3DTU - chains A and B; structure by X-ray diffraction, 2.15 A resolution.

# Chain A
Molecule: Cytochrome c oxidase subunit 1
Source organism: Rhodobacter sphaeroides
Notes: EC 1.9.3.1
UniProtKB: P33517 (COX1_RHOSH); residues 1-566 here = UniProt positions 1-566
Sequence (566 residues; row label = number of the first residue in the row):
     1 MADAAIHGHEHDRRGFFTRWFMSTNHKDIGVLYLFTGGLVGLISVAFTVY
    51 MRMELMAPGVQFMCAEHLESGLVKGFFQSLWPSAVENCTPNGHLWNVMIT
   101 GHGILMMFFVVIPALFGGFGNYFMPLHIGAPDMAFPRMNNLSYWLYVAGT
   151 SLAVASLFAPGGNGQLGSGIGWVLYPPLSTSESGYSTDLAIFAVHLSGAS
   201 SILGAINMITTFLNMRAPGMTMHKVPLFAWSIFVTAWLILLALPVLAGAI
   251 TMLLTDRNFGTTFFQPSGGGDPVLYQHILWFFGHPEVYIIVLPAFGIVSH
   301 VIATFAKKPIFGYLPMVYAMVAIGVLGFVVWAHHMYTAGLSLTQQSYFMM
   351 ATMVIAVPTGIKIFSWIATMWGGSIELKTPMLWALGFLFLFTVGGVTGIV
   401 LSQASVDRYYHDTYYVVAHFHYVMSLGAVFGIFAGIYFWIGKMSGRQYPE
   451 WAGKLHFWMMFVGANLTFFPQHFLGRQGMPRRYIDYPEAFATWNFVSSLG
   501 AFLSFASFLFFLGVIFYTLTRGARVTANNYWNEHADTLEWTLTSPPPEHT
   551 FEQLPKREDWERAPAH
Not modelled in the structure: 1-12, 552-566
Curated features (UniProtKB/Swiss-Prot):
  - binding site (Fe(II)-heme a): H102, H421
  - binding site (Cu cation): H284, Y288, H333, H334
  - binding site (heme a3): H419
  - cross-link: H284 to Y288 (1'-histidyl-3'-tyrosine (His-Tyr))
Cystine bridges: C64-C88
Covalently attached groups: covalent link H284-Y288
Ion coordination: Ca2+: E54, A57, G59, Q61; heme a Fe site 1: H102, H421; Cu ion: H284, H333, H334 (together with hydroxide ion); Mg2+: H411, D412 (shared with E254(B) of chain B); heme a Fe site 2 near H419 (its only coordinating residue here)
Small-molecule neighbours:
  - heme a (HEA), molecule 1: L34, G37, G38, G41, V45, T48, M51, R52, L55, W95, I99, H102, G103, M106, M107, V110, V111, A114, G171, W172, Y414, V417, F420, H421, M424, S425, V429, I432, F433, I436, M460, T467, F468, Q471, R481, R482, Y483, A501, S504, F508, F511
  - heme a (HEA), molecule 2: M107, W172, W280, H284, V287, Y288, I290, V291, H333, H334, T352, I355, A356, T359, G360, I363, F364, F391, T392, G395, V396, G398, I399, L401, S402, D407, H411, D412, V416, H419, F420, V423, M424, R481, R482
  - hydroxide ion (OH): G283, H284, V287, H333, H334

# Chain B
Molecule: Cytochrome c oxidase subunit 2
Source organism: Rhodobacter sphaeroides
Notes: EC 1.9.3.1
UniProtKB: Q03736 (COX2_RHOSH); residues 26-281 here = UniProt positions 26-281
Sequence (262 residues; numbered 26 to 287; the number before each row is that of its first residue):
    26 QQQSLEIIGRPQPGGTGFQPSASPVATQIHWLDGFILVIIAAITIFVTLL
    76 ILYAVWRFHEKRNKVPARFTHNSPLEIAWTIVPIVILVAIGAFSLPVLFN
   126 QQEIPEADVTVKVTGYQWYWGYEYPDEEISFESYMIGSPATGGDNRMSPE
   176 VEQQLIEAGYSRDEFLLATDTAMVVPVNKTVVVQVTGADVIHSWTVPAFG
   226 VKQDAVPGRLAQLWFRAEREGIFFGQCSELCGISHAYMPITVKVVSEEAY
   276 AAWLEQHHHHHH
Not modelled in the structure: 26-28
Construct notes: expression tag (282-287)
Curated features (UniProtKB/Swiss-Prot):
  - binding site (Cu cation): H217, C252, C256, H260
Ion coordination: Cd2+ site 1 near E101 (its only coordinating residue here); Cu ion site 1 near H217 (its only coordinating residue here); Mg2+: E254 (shared with H411(A), D412(A) of chain A); Cu ion site 2 near H260 (its only coordinating residue here); Cd2+ site 2: E280, H283, H285; Cd2+ site 3 near H286 (its only coordinating residue here)
Small-molecule neighbours:
  - heme a (HEA): I68, V72, P108, I111, L112
  - heptane-1,2,3-triol (HTO): A276, L279, E280, H283

# Interface between chain A and chain B
Pairs across the interface (172; chain A residue first):
  V60(A) - Y262(B)
  V85(A) - R171(B)  hydrogen bond (backbone-side chain)
  V85(A) - M172(B)
  E86(A) - R171(B)  hydrogen bond (backbone-side chain)
  N87(A) - R171(B)
  C88(A) - R171(B)  hydrogen bond (backbone-side chain)
  T89(A) - R171(B)  hydrogen bond
  P90(A) - D169(B)
  P90(A) - N170(B)
  P90(A) - Y262(B)
  G92(A) - I258(B)
  H93(A) - I258(B)
  N96(A) - L255(B)
  N96(A) - G257(B)  hydrogen bond (side chain-backbone)
  N96(A) - I258(B)
  N163(A) - I258(B)
  Q165(A) - I258(B)
  G169(A) - L255(B)
  I170(A) - L255(B)
  G171(A) - L255(B)
  Y175(A) - E254(B)
  P176(A) - I216(B)
  P177(A) - D214(B)
  P177(A) - V215(B)
  L178(A) - V215(B)
  L178(A) - L255(B)
  L178(A) - C256(B)
  L178(A) - G257(B)
  P266(A) - P232(B)
  P266(A) - G233(B)
  D271(A) - R234(B)  salt bridge
  P272(A) - V231(B)  hydrophobic
  P272(A) - P232(B)
  V273(A) - V231(B)  hydrophobic
  V273(A) - R234(B)
  Q276(A) - I216(B)
  K307(A) - E85(B)  salt bridge
  K307(A) - P91(B)
  K308(A) - A92(B)
  K308(A) - F94(B)
  P309(A) - T95(B)
  I310(A) - T95(B)
  F311(A) - F94(B)  hydrophobic
  F311(A) - T95(B)
  F311(A) - H96(B)
  F311(A) - N97(B)
  F311(A) - E101(B)
  F311(A) - W104(B)  hydrophobic
  G312(A) - T95(B)  hydrogen bond (backbone-backbone)
  T337(A) - Q228(B)  hydrogen bond (backbone-side chain)
  T337(A) - D229(B)  hydrogen bond
  A338(A) - D229(B)
  G339(A) - Q228(B)
  G339(A) - R234(B)
  L342(A) - L123(B)  hydrophobic
  L342(A) - F124(B)  hydrophobic
  Q345(A) - L123(B)
  Q345(A) - Q127(B)  hydrogen bond
  S346(A) - L120(B)
  S346(A) - L123(B)
  S346(A) - F124(B)
  M349(A) - S119(B)
  M349(A) - L120(B)  hydrophobic
  M353(A) - L112(B)
  M353(A) - I115(B)  hydrophobic
  M353(A) - G116(B)
  V357(A) - T105(B)
  V357(A) - I109(B)  hydrophobic
  V357(A) - L112(B)  hydrophobic
  I361(A) - T105(B)
  F364(A) - W104(B)  hydrophobic
  S365(A) - W104(B)
  A368(A) - F94(B)
  A368(A) - W104(B)  hydrophobic
  M370(A) - A79(B)  hydrophobic
  W371(A) - Y78(B)  hydrophobic
  W371(A) - F83(B)
  W371(A) - F94(B)
  G372(A) - F83(B)
  G372(A) - N88(B)
  G372(A) - P91(B)
  G372(A) - A92(B)  hydrogen bond (backbone-backbone)
  G373(A) - F83(B)
  G373(A) - N88(B)  hydrogen bond (backbone-side chain)
  S374(A) - F83(B)
  S374(A) - E85(B)
  S374(A) - N88(B)  hydrogen bond (side chain-backbone)
  S374(A) - K89(B)
  S374(A) - P91(B)
  I375(A) - A79(B)
  I375(A) - F83(B)  hydrogen bond (backbone-backbone)
  I375(A) - H84(B)
  I375(A) - E85(B)  hydrogen bond (backbone-backbone)
  E376(A) - E85(B)
  L377(A) - V80(B)  hydrophobic
  L377(A) - H84(B)
  L385(A) - V80(B)  hydrophobic
  L388(A) - I76(B)  hydrophobic
  F389(A) - T73(B)
  F389(A) - I76(B)
  T392(A) - V72(B)
  V393(A) - T69(B)
  V396(A) - I65(B)  hydrophobic
  V396(A) - T69(B)
  V400(A) - D58(B)
  V400(A) - I61(B)  hydrophobic
  V400(A) - I65(B)  hydrophobic
  Q403(A) - I61(B)
  Q403(A) - I115(B)
  Q403(A) - S119(B)  hydrogen bond
  A404(A) - L123(B)  hydrophobic
  S405(A) - I54(B)
  S405(A) - L57(B)
  S405(A) - S119(B)  hydrogen bond
  S405(A) - V122(B)
  S405(A) - L123(B)
  S405(A) - Q126(B)  hydrogen bond (backbone-side chain)
  V406(A) - L57(B)  hydrophobic
  V406(A) - D58(B)
  R408(A) - L123(B)
  R408(A) - Q126(B)  hydrogen bond
  R408(A) - Q127(B)
  R408(A) - G225(B)
  R408(A) - K227(B)  hydrogen bond (backbone-side chain)
  Y409(A) - F43(B)  hydrophobic
  Y409(A) - Q44(B)  hydrogen bond (side chain-backbone)
  Y409(A) - P222(B)
  Y409(A) - K227(B)  hydrogen bond (backbone-side chain)
  Y410(A) - F43(B)
  Y410(A) - D58(B)  hydrogen bond
  H411(A) - K227(B)  hydrogen bond (backbone-side chain)
  H411(A) - E254(B)  salt bridge
  D412(A) - S253(B)
  D412(A) - E254(B)
  F473(A) - G40(B)
  F473(A) - T41(B)
  R476(A) - T41(B)  hydrogen bond (side chain-backbone)
  R476(A) - G42(B)
  R476(A) - F43(B)
  R476(A) - Q44(B)
  R476(A) - D58(B)  salt bridge
  Q477(A) - P36(B)
  Q477(A) - Q37(B)  hydrogen bond (side chain-backbone)
  Q477(A) - G40(B)
  Q477(A) - G42(B)  hydrogen bond (side chain-backbone)
  Q477(A) - F43(B)
  Q477(A) - Q44(B)  hydrogen bond (backbone-side chain)
  P480(A) - Q251(B)
  R481(A) - H260(B)  hydrogen bond (backbone-side chain)
  R482(A) - E254(B)  salt bridge
  R482(A) - L255(B)
  R482(A) - H260(B)
  Y483(A) - Q251(B)
  Y483(A) - C252(B)  hydrogen bond (side chain-backbone)
  Y483(A) - H260(B)  hydrogen bond (side chain-backbone)
  Y483(A) - A261(B)
  I484(A) - A261(B)  hydrophobic
  I484(A) - Y262(B)
  D485(A) - L191(B)
  D485(A) - Y262(B)
  Y486(A) - L191(B)
  P487(A) - L191(B)
  P487(A) - L192(B)  hydrophobic
  P487(A) - Q251(B)
  A489(A) - P36(B)
  A489(A) - Q37(B)
  A489(A) - P38(B)
  A489(A) - G39(B)
  F490(A) - P36(B)  hydrophobic
  W493(A) - G39(B)  hydrogen bond (side chain-backbone)
  W493(A) - G40(B)  hydrogen bond (side chain-backbone)
  W493(A) - T41(B)
Also at the interface, not in a pair above, chain A (94 interface residues in all): N91, S181, A306, P315, M350, A356, I363, I367, I399, T413, G478, T492, H534
Also at the interface, not in a pair above, chain B (87 interface residues in all): L62, I68, F71, L75, V90, R93, P108, E128, Q142, W143, F190, V226

# Overview
The interface between chain A and chain B involves 94 residues on one side and 87 on the other; the contacts
include 32 hydrogen bonds and 5 salt bridges. Polar pairs include D271(A)-R234(B), K307(A)-E85(B) and
H411(A)-E254(B).
Chain A is Cytochrome c oxidase subunit 1 and chain B is Cytochrome c oxidase subunit 2, both from Rhodobacter
sphaeroides; the structure, Catalytic core subunits (I and II) of cytochrome c oxidase from Rhodobacter
sphaeroides complexed with deoxycholic ..., was determined by X-ray diffraction.
